4KVB - chains A and K of the 20 polymer chains in the assembly; structure by X-ray diffraction, 4.20 A resolution (low resolution: residue-level contacts below are approximate; hydrogen-bond / salt-bridge calls are withheld).

== Chain A ==
Molecule: 16S rRNA
Source organism: Thermus thermophilus
Sequence (1522 nucleotides; row label = number of the first residue in the row; note: 42 numbers in that range are skipped by the numbering (no residue carries them; nothing is unmodelled there); a row labelled like 190A-190L holds insertion residues (190A, then the next letters in order); numbering starts at 0):
     0 UUUGUUGGAG AGUUUGAUCC UGGCUCAGGG UGAACGCUGG CGGCGUGCCU AAGACAUGCA
    60 AGUCGUGCGG G
    73 CCGCGGGGUU UU
    88 ACUCCG
    95 UGGUC
   101 AGCGGCGGAC GGGUGAGUAA CGCGUGGGU
  129A G
   130 ACCUACCCGG AAGAGGGGGA CAACCCGGGG AAACUCGGGC UAAUCCCCCA UGUGGACCCG
   190 C
190A-190L CCCUUGGGGUGU
   191 GUCCAAAGGG CUUU
   216 GCCCGCUUCC GGAUGGGCCC GCGUCCCAUC AGCUAGUUGG UGGGGUAAUG GCCCACCAAG
   276 GCGACGACGG GUAGCCGGUC UGAGAGGAUG GCCGGCCACA GGGGCACUGA GACACGGGCC
   336 CCACUCCUAC GGGAGGCAGC AGUUAGGAAU CUUCCGCAAU GGGCGCAAGC CUGACGGAGC
   396 GACGCCGCUU GGAGGAAGAA GCCCUUCGGG GUGUAAACUC CUGAA
   442 CCCGGGACGA AACCCCCGAG GA
   474 GGGGACUGAC GGUACCGGG
   494 GUAAUAGCGC CGGCCAACUC CGUGCCAGCA GCCGCGGUAA UACGGAGGGC GCGAGCGUUA
   554 CCCGGAUUCA CUGGGCGUAA AGGGCGUGUA GGCGGCCUGG GGCGUCCCAU GUGAAAGACC
   614 ACGGCUCAAC CGUGGGGGAG CGUGGGAUAC GCUCAGGCUA GACGGUGGGA GAGGGUGGUG
   674 GAAUUCCCGG AGUAGCGGUG AAAUGCGCAG AUACCGGGAG GAACGCCGAU GGCGAAGGCA
   734 GCCACCUGGU CCACCCGUGA CGCUGAGGCG CGAAAGCGUG GGGAGCAAAC CGGAUUAGAU
   794 ACCCGGGUAG UCCACGCCCU AAACGAUGCG CGCUAGGUCU CUGGGUCU
   848 CCUGGGGGCC GAAGCUAACG CGUUAAGCGC GCCGCCUGGG GAGUACGGCC GCAAGGCUGA
   908 AACUCAAAGG AAUUGACGGG GGCCCGCACA AGCGGUGGAG CAUGUGGUUU AAUUCGAAGX
   968 AACGCGAAGA ACCUUACCAG GCCUUGACAU GCUAGG
 1003A G
  1004 AACCCGGGUG AAAGCCUGGG GUGCCCC
1030A-1030D GCGA
  1031 GGGGAGCCCU AGCACAGGUG CUGCAUGGCC GUCGUCAGCU CGUGCCGUGA GGUGUUGGGU
  1091 UAAGUCCCGC AACGAGCGCA ACCCCCGCCG UUAGUUGCCA GCGGUUCGGC CGGGCACUCU
  1151 AACGGGACUG CCCGCGAAA
  1171 GCGGGAGGAA GGAGGGGACG ACGUCUGGUC AGCAUGGCCC UUACGGCCUG GGCGACACAC
  1231 GUGCUACAAU GCCCACUACA AAGCGAUGCC ACCCGGCAAC GGGGAGCUAA UCGCAAAAAG
  1291 GUGGGCCCAG UUCGGAUUGG GGUCUGCAAC CCGACCCCAU GAAGCCGGAA UCGCUAGUAA
  1351 UCGCGGAUCA G
 1361A C
  1362 CAUGCCGCGG UGAAUACGUU CCCGGGCCUU GUACACACXG CCXGUXACGC CAUGGGAGCG
  1422 GGCUCUACCC GAAGUCGCCG GG
  1446 AGCCUACGGG
  1459 CAGGCGCCGA GGGUAGGGCC CGUGACUGGG GCGAAGUCGU AACAAGGUAG CUGUACCGGA
  1519 AGGUGCGGCU GGAUCACCUC CUUUCU
Disordered / not traced: 0-3, 1535-1538
Modified positions: PSU (pseudouridine-5'-monophosphate) at position 516, 7MG (7N-methyl-8-hydroguanosine-5'-monophosphate) at position 527, M2G (N2-dimethylguanosine-5'-monophosphate) at position 966, 5MC (5-methylcytidine-5'-monophosphate) at position 967, 2MG (2N-methylguanosine-5'-monophosphate) at position 1207, 5MC (5-methylcytidine-5'-monophosphate) at position 1400, 4OC (4n,o2'-methylcytidine-5'-monophosphate) at position 1402, 5MC (5-methylcytidine-5'-monophosphate) at position 1404, 5MC (5-methylcytidine-5'-monophosphate) at position 1407, UR3 (3-methyluridine-5'-monophoshate) at position 1498, MA6 (6N-dimethyladenosine-5'-monophoshate) at position 1518, MA6 (6N-dimethyladenosine-5'-monophoshate) at position 1519, PSU (pseudouridine-5'-monophosphate) at position 1540, PSU (pseudouridine-5'-monophosphate) at position 1541
Bound ions: Mg2+ site 1: U12, G22; K+ site 1 near U14 (its only coordinating residue here); Mg2+ site 2 near G21 (its only coordinating residue here); Mg2+ site 3 near C48 (its only coordinating residue here); Mg2+ site 4: C48, U114, G115; Mg2+ site 5 near A53 (its only coordinating residue here); Mg2+ site 6: G61, U62; Mg2+ site 7 near G107 (its only coordinating residue here); Mg2+ site 8: A109, G331; Mg2+ site 9: A116, G117, G289; Mg2+ site 10: A116, G117, U118, G289; Mg2+ site 11: C121, U125; 84 more Mg2+ sites not listed; 19 more K+ sites not listed

== Chain K ==
Name: 30S ribosomal protein S11
Source organism: Thermus thermophilus
UniProt: P62654 (RS11_THET2); residue numbers follow UniProt; this construct covers 1-129
Chain sequence (129 residues; row label = number of the first residue in the row):
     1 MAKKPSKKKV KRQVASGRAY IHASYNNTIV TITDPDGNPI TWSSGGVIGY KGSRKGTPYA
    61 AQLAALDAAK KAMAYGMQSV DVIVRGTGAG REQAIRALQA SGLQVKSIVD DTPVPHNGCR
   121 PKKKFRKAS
Disordered / not traced: 1-10

== Chain A / chain K interface ==
Residue-residue contacts (60; chain A residue first):
  G674(A) - His116(K)
  A675(A) - Val114(K)
  A675(A) - His116(K)
  A675(A) - Gly118(K)
  A676(A) - Pro113(K)
  A676(A) - Cys119(K)
  U677(A) - Cys119(K)
  G683(A) - Pro39(K)
  A684(A) - Pro39(K)
  G685(A) - Pro39(K)
  G685(A) - Ile40(K)
  G685(A) - Trp42(K)
  U686(A) - Trp42(K)
  A687(A) - Lys71(K)
  G688(A) - Ser44(K)
  G688(A) - Gly46(K)
  C689(A) - Asn27(K)
  C689(A) - Ser44(K)
  C689(A) - Gly45(K)
  C689(A) - Gly46(K)
  C689(A) - Lys55(K)
  G690(A) - Asn27(K)
  G690(A) - Lys55(K)
  G691(A) - Asn26(K)
  G691(A) - Lys55(K)
  G691(A) - Lys124(K)
  U692(A) - Asn26(K)
  U692(A) - Ser53(K)
  U692(A) - Lys124(K)
  A694(A) - Ser53(K)
  A695(A) - Gly52(K)
  A695(A) - Ser53(K)
  A704(A) - Trp42(K)
  U705(A) - Trp42(K)
  A706(A) - Ile29(K)
  A706(A) - Thr31(K)
  A706(A) - Trp42(K)
  C707(A) - Tyr20(K)
  C707(A) - Thr33(K)
  C707(A) - Gly37(K)
  C707(A) - Pro39(K)
  C707(A) - Arg85(K)
  C708(A) - Tyr20(K)
  C708(A) - Gly37(K)
  C708(A) - Arg85(K)
  A715(A) - Gly118(K)
  A716(A) - Asn117(K)
  A716(A) - Gly118(K)
  G718(A) - Pro115(K)
  G718(A) - His116(K)
  G718(A) - Asn117(K)
  G778(A) - Cys119(K)
  G778(A) - Arg120(K)
  C779(A) - Arg120(K)
  C779(A) - Pro121(K)
  C779(A) - Lys122(K)
  A780(A) - Lys123(K)
  C797(A) - Lys124(K)
  G1523(A) - Lys123(K)
  G1525(A) - Arg120(K)
Interface residues without a listed pair, chain A (34 interface residues in all): G714, C717, U1522, C1524
Interface residues without a listed pair, chain K (36 interface residues in all): His22, Asp36, Asn38, Val47, Lys51, Tyr75

== Summary ==
The interface between chain A and chain K involves 34 residues on one side and 36 on the other. The Mg2+ site
1 is built by U12(A) and G22(A). The Mg2+ site 4 is built by C48(A), U114(A) and G115(A).
Chain A is 16S rRNA and chain K is 30S ribosomal protein S11, both from Thermus thermophilus; the structure,
Thermus thermophilus HB27 30S ribosomal subunit lacking ribosomal protein S17, was determined by X-ray
diffraction.
